4QBY - chains D and E of the 32 polymer chains in the assembly; structure by X-ray diffraction, 3.00 A resolution.

== Chain D ==
Protein: Proteasome subunit alpha type-5
Organism: Saccharomyces cerevisiae
Notes: EC 3.4.25.1; fragment: alpha subunit; engineered mutation(s): wild type
UniProtKB: P32379 (PSA5_YEAST); residues -7 to 252 here correspond to UniProt positions 1-260 (UniProt number = residue number + 8)
Chain sequence (260 residues; each row starts with the number of its first residue; numbers below 1 keep their minus sign (Met-7 is residue -7)):
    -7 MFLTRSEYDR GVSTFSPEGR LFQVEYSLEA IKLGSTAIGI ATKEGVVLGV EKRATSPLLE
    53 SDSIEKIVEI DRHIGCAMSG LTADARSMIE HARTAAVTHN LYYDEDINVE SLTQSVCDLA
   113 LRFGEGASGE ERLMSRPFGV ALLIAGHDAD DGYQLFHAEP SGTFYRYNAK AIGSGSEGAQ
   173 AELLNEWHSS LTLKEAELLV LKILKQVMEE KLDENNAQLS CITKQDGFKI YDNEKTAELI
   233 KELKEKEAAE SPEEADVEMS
Disordered / not traced: -7 to 0, 118-124, 243-252

== Chain E ==
Protein: Proteasome subunit alpha type-6
Organism: Saccharomyces cerevisiae
Notes: EC 3.4.25.1; fragment: alpha subunit; engineered mutation(s): wild type
UniProtKB: P40302 (PSA6_YEAST); residues 0-233 here correspond to UniProt positions 1-234 (UniProt number = residue number + 1)
Chain sequence (234 residues; each row starts with the number of its first residue; numbering starts at 0):
     0 MFRNNYDGDT VTFSPTGRLF QVEYALEAIK QGSVTVGLRS NTHAVLVALK RNADELSSYQ
    60 KKIIKCDEHM GLSLAGLAPD ARVLSNYLRQ QCNYSSLVFN RKLAVERAGH LLCDKAQKNT
   120 QSYGGRPYGV GLLIIGYDKS GAHLLEFQPS GNVTELYGTA IGARSQGAKT YLERTLDTFI
   180 KIDGNPDELI KAGVEAISQS LRDESLTVDN LSIAIVGKDT PFTIYDGEAV AKYI
Disordered / not traced: 0-2
Swiss-Prot annotation at these positions:
  - modified residue: Ser13 (Phosphoserine)
  - cross-link: Lys190 (Glycyl lysine isopeptide (Lys-Gly) (interchain with G-Cter in ubiquitin))

== Chain D / chain E interface ==
Pairs across the interface - 46 pairs, chain D then chain E:
  Arg2(D) - Gly7(E)
  Gly3(D) - Gly7(E)
  Ser5(D) - Arg125(E)
  Thr6(D) - Gly7(E)
  Thr6(D) - Gln20(E)
  Phe7(D) - Gln20(E)  hydrogen bond (backbone-side chain)
  Phe7(D) - Tyr23(E)
  Phe7(D) - Ala24(E)  hydrophobic
  Phe7(D) - Leu76(E)  hydrophobic
  Phe7(D) - Arg125(E)
  Phe7(D) - Pro126(E)
  Phe7(D) - Gly128(E)
  Ser8(D) - Tyr23(E)
  Pro9(D) - Tyr23(E)
  Pro9(D) - Glu26(E)
  Glu10(D) - Glu26(E)
  Glu10(D) - Gln30(E)
  Gly11(D) - Tyr23(E)
  Gly11(D) - Ala27(E)
  Leu13(D) - Arg125(E)
  Gln106(D) - Arg81(E)  hydrogen bond
  Asp110(D) - Arg81(E)  salt bridge
  Leu113(D) - Pro78(E)  hydrophobic
  Leu113(D) - Arg125(E)
  Ser153(D) - Pro78(E)
  Thr155(D) - Gln59(E)
  Phe156(D) - Gln59(E)
  Tyr157(D) - Arg50(E)  hydrogen bond (side chain-backbone)
  Tyr157(D) - Asn51(E)
  Tyr157(D) - Ala52(E)
  Tyr157(D) - Ser56(E)
  Tyr157(D) - Ser57(E)
  Tyr157(D) - Gln59(E)
  Arg158(D) - Leu55(E)
  Arg158(D) - Ser56(E)
  Arg158(D) - Ser57(E)  hydrogen bond (backbone-backbone)
  Tyr159(D) - Ala52(E)
  Tyr159(D) - Asp53(E)
  Tyr159(D) - Leu55(E)
  Tyr159(D) - Ser56(E)
  Asn160(D) - Leu55(E)  hydrogen bond (backbone-backbone)
  Ala161(D) - Leu55(E)
  Gln172(D) - Asp53(E)  hydrogen bond
  Gln172(D) - Leu55(E)
  Leu176(D) - Glu54(E)
  Leu176(D) - Leu55(E)  hydrophobic
Interface residues without a listed pair, chain D (27 interface residues in all): Glu117, Gly154, Leu175, Trp179
Interface residues without a listed pair, chain E (26 interface residues in all): Asp79, Tyr122, Gly123, Gly124

== In short ==
27 residues of chain D and 26 residues of chain E are in contact; the contacts include 6 hydrogen bonds and 1
salt bridge. Polar pairs include Asp110(D)-Arg81(E), Phe7(D)-Gln20(E) and Gln106(D)-Arg81(E).
Chain D is Proteasome subunit alpha type-5 and chain E is Proteasome subunit alpha type-6, both from
Saccharomyces cerevisiae; the structure, yCP in complex with BOC-ALA-ALA-ALA-CHO, was determined by X-ray
diffraction.
